2A6I - chains B and P of the 3 polymer chains in the assembly; structure by X-ray diffraction, 2.50 A resolution.

Chain B:
Molecule: Germline antibody 36-65 Fab heavy chain
Organism: Mus musculus
Notes: antibody fragment or engineered binder
Chain sequence (222 residues; numbered 1 to 222; the number before each row is that of its first residue):
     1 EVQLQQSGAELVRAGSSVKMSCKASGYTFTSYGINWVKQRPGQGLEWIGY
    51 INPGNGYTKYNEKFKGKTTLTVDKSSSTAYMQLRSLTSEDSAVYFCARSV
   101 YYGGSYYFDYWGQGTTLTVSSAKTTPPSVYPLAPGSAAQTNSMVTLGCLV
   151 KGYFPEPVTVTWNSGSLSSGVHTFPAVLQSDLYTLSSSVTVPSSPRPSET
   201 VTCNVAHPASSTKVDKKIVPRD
Disordered / not traced: 138-140
Cystine bridges: Cys22-Cys96, Cys148-Cys203

Chain P:
Molecule: Dodecapeptide: KLASIPTHTSPL
Chain sequence (12 residues; row label = number of the first residue in the row; numbers below 1 keep their minus sign (Lys-1 is residue -1)):
    -1 KLASIPTHTSPL
Disordered / not traced: -1 to 1

Interface between chain B and chain P:
Residue-residue contacts (36; chain B residue first):
  Ser31(B) with Ser8(P); Pro9(P)
  Tyr32(B) with Thr7(P); Ser8(P); Pro9(P), hydrophobic; Leu10(P)
  Gly33(B) with Pro9(P); Leu10(P), hydrogen bond (backbone-backbone)
  Ile34(B) with Leu10(P)
  Asn35(B) with Leu10(P)
  Tyr50(B) with Leu10(P)
  Ile51(B) with Leu10(P)
  Ser99(B) with Ser8(P); Pro9(P); Leu10(P), hydrogen bond (side chain-backbone)
  Val100(B) with His6(P); Thr7(P); Ser8(P); Pro9(P), hydrophobic
  Tyr101(B) with Pro4(P), hydrophobic; Thr5(P); His6(P), hydrogen bond (backbone-backbone); Thr7(P); Ser8(P), hydrogen bond (backbone-side chain); Pro9(P)
  Tyr102(B) with Thr5(P); His6(P)
  Gly103(B) with Ile3(P); Pro4(P); Thr5(P)
  Gly104(B) with Ile3(P); Pro4(P)
  Tyr106(B) with Ser8(P); Pro9(P), hydrogen bond (side chain-backbone); Leu10(P), hydrophobic
  Tyr107(B) with His6(P), hydrogen bond
The authors on this interface:
  - epitope / paratope residues, chain B: Tyr50(B), Ser99(B), Tyr101(B), Tyr102(B), Gly103(B), Gly104(B), Tyr106(B)

Overview:
15 residues of chain B and 8 residues of chain P are in contact; the contacts include 6 hydrogen bonds. Polar
contacts include Ser99(B)-Leu10(P), Tyr101(B)-Ser8(P) and Tyr106(B)-Pro9(P). The paper reports
epitope/paratope residues Tyr50(B), Ser99(B) and Tyr101(B) among others.
Here chain B is Germline antibody 36-65 Fab heavy chain (Mus musculus) and chain P is Dodecapeptide:
KLASIPTHTSPL. Entry 2A6I (Crystal structure analysis of the anti-arsonate germline antibody 36-65 in complex
with a phage display derived ...) was determined by X-ray diffraction together with 2A6D, 2A6J and 2A6K from
the same study.
